PDB entry 5S5F | X-ray diffraction, 2.24 A resolution | chains C and D of the 6 polymer chains in the assembly

== Chain C ==
Name: Tubulin alpha-1B chain
From: Bos taurus
Reference sequence: P81947 (TBA1B_BOVIN); residues 1-451 here = UniProt positions 1-451
Chain sequence (451 residues; row label = number of the first residue in the row):
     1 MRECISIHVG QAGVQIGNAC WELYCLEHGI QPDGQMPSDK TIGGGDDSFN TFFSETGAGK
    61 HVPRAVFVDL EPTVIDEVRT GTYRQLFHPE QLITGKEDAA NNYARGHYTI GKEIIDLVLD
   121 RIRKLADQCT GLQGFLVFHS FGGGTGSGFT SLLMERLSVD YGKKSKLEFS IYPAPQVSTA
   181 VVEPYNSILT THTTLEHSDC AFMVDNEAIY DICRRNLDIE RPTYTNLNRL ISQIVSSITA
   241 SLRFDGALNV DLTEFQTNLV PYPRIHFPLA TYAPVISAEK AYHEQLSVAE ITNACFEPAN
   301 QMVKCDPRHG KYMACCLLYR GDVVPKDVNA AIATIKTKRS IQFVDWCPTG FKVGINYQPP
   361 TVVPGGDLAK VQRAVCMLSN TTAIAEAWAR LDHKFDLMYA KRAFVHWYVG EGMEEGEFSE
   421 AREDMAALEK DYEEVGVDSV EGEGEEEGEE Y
Unresolved in the structure: 441-451

== Chain D ==
Name: Tubulin beta-2B chain
From: Bos taurus
Reference sequence: Q6B856 (TBB2B_BOVIN); the author numbering skips numbers that UniProt does not, so the offset changes along the chain: 1-42 = UniProt 1-42; 45-360 = UniProt 43-358; 369-455 = UniProt 359-445
Chain sequence (445 residues; each row starts with the number of its first residue; note: 10 numbers in that range are skipped by the numbering (no residue carries them; nothing is unmodelled there)):
     1 MREIVHIQAG QCGNQIGAKF WEVISDEHGI DPTGSYHGDS DL
    45 QLERINVYYN EATGNKYVPR AILVDLEPGT MDSVRSGPFG QIFRPDNFVF GQSGAGNNWA
   105 KGHYTEGAEL VDSVLDVVRK ESESCDCLQG FQLTHSLGGG TGSGMGTLLI SKIREEYPDR
   165 IMNTFSVMPS PKVSDTVVEP YNATLSVHQL VENTDETYCI DNEALYDICF RTLKLTTPTY
   225 GDLNHLVSAT MSGVTTCLRF PGQLNADLRK LAVNMVPFPR LHFFMPGFAP LTSRGSQQYR
   285 ALTVPELTQQ MFDSKNMMAA CDPRHGRYLT VAAIFRGRMS MKEVDEQMLN VQNKNSSYFV
   345 EWIPNNVKTA VCDIPP
   369 RGLKMSATFI GNSTAIQELF KRISEQFTAM FRRKAFLHWY TGEGMDEMEF TEAESNMNDL
   429 VSEYQQYQDA TADEQGEFEE EEGEDEA
Unresolved in the structure: 282-285, 442-455
Swiss-Prot annotation at these positions:
  - motif: Met-1 to Ile-4 (MREI motif)
  - binding site (GTP): Gln-11, Glu-71, Ser-140, Gly-144, Thr-145, Gly-146, Asn-206, Asn-228
  - binding site (Mg(2+)): Glu-71
  - modified residue: Ser-40 (Phosphoserine), Thr-57 (Phosphothreonine), Lys-60 (N6-acetyllysine), Ser-174 (Phosphoserine), Thr-287 (Phosphothreonine), Thr-292 (Phosphothreonine), Arg-320 (Omega-N-methylarginine), Glu-448 (5-glutamyl polyglutamate)
  - cross-link (Glycyl lysine isopeptide (Lys-Gly)): Lys-60 (interchain with G-Cter in ubiquitin), Lys-326 (interchain with G-Cter in ubiquitin)

== Chain C / chain D interface ==
Pairs across the interface (54):
  Gln-11(C) / Gln-247(D)  hydrogen bond
  Lys-96(C) / Arg-2(D)
  Lys-96(C) / Asp-130(D)  salt bridge
  Glu-97(C) / Arg-2(D)  salt bridge
  Glu-97(C) / Cys-131(D)
  Glu-97(C) / Arg-164(D)  salt bridge
  Glu-97(C) / Arg-253(D)  salt bridge
  Asp-98(C) / Lys-254(D)  salt bridge
  Ala-100(C) / Arg-253(D)
  Ala-100(C) / Lys-254(D)
  Ala-100(C) / Val-257(D)
  Asn-101(C) / Lys-254(D)
  Arg-105(C) / Arg-253(D)
  Pro-175(C) / Asn-349(D)
  Ser-178(C) / Lys-352(D)  hydrogen bond
  Thr-179(C) / Gln-247(D)
  Thr-179(C) / Leu-248(D)
  Thr-179(C) / Asn-258(D)  hydrogen bond (backbone-side chain)
  Ala-180(C) / Asn-258(D)
  Ala-180(C) / Lys-352(D)
  Val-181(C) / Asn-258(D)  hydrogen bond (backbone-side chain)
  Val-181(C) / Ile-347(D)  hydrophobic
  Val-181(C) / Pro-348(D)
  Val-181(C) / Asn-349(D)
  Glu-220(C) / Lys-326(D)
  Arg-221(C) / Met-325(D)  hydrogen bond
  Arg-221(C) / Asp-329(D)  salt bridge
  Tyr-224(C) / Gln-247(D)  hydrogen bond
  Lys-394(C) / Asn-349(D)  hydrogen bond
  Leu-397(C) / Trp-346(D)
  Leu-397(C) / Pro-348(D)  hydrophobic
  Leu-397(C) / Ala-440(D)  hydrophobic
  Met-398(C) / Trp-346(D)  hydrogen bond (backbone-backbone)
  Met-398(C) / Pro-348(D)
  Lys-401(C) / Phe-262(D)
  Lys-401(C) / Trp-346(D)
  Lys-401(C) / Ala-438(D)
  Lys-401(C) / Thr-439(D)  hydrogen bond (side chain-backbone)
  Arg-402(C) / Phe-262(D)
  Ala-403(C) / Pro-261(D)
  Ala-403(C) / Phe-262(D)  hydrophobic
  Phe-404(C) / Val-257(D)
  Phe-404(C) / Asn-258(D)
  Phe-404(C) / Val-260(D)
  Phe-404(C) / Pro-261(D)  hydrogen bond (backbone-backbone)
  Phe-404(C) / Thr-314(D)
  Phe-404(C) / Ile-347(D)  hydrophobic
  His-406(C) / Val-260(D)  hydrogen bond (side chain-backbone)
  His-406(C) / Pro-261(D)
  His-406(C) / Phe-262(D)
  His-406(C) / Pro-263(D)
  Trp-407(C) / Ala-256(D)
  Trp-407(C) / Val-257(D)
  Trp-407(C) / Val-260(D)  hydrogen bond (side chain-backbone)
Interface residues without a listed pair, chain C (26 interface residues in all): Val-182, Tyr-210
Interface residues without a listed pair, chain D (30 interface residues in all): Asp-251, Glu-345, Asn-350

== In short ==
26 residues of chain C and 30 residues of chain D are in contact; the contacts include 12 hydrogen bonds and 6
salt bridges. Polar pairs include Lys-96(C)/Asp-130(D), Glu-97(C)/Arg-2(D) and Glu-97(C)/Arg-164(D). From
UniProt: 8 GTP-binding residues and Mg2+-binding residue Glu-71(D) on chain D.
Here chain C is Tubulin alpha-1B chain and chain D is Tubulin beta-2B chain, both from Bos taurus. Entry 5S5F
(Tubulin-Z87615031-complex) was determined by X-ray diffraction, deposited together with 5S4L, 5S4M, 5S4N,
5S4O, 5S4P, 5S4Q and 52 further entries.
